Entry 8ZIT (electron microscopy, 3.76 A resolution); this record covers chains M and N of the 20 polymer chains in the assembly.

== Chain M (and N) ==
Molecule: HerA
From: Agrobacterium tumefaciens
Notes: chain N of this document is another copy of the same molecule, construct and numbering; everything in this record applies to it too
Amino-acid sequence (617 residues; each row starts with the number of its first residue):
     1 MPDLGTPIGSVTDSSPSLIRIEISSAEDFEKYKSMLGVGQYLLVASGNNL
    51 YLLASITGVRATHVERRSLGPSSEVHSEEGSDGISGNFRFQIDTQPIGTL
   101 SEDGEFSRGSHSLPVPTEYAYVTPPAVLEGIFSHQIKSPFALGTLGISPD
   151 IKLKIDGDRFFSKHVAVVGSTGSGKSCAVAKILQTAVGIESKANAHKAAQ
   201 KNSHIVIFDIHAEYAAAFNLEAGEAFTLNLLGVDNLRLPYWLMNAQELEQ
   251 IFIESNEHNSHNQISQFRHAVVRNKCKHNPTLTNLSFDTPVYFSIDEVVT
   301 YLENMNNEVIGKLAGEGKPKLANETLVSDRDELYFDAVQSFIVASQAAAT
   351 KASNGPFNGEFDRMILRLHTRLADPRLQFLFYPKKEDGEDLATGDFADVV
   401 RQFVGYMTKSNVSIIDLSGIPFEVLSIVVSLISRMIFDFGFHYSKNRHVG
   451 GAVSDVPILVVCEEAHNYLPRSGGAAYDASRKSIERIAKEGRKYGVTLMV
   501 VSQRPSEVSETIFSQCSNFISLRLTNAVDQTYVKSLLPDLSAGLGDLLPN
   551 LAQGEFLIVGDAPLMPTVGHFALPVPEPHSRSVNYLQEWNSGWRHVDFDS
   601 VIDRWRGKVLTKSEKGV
Disordered / not traced: 65-86, 609-617 (chain N: 65-86, 581-598, 609-617)
Metal / ion sites: Mg2+: Ser-176 (together with ATP-gamma-S)
Residues lining bound ligands:
  - ATP-gamma-S (AGS; phosphothiophosphoric acid-adenylate ester), molecule 1: Thr-171, Gly-172, Ser-173, Gly-174, Lys-175, Ser-176, Cys-177, Glu-463, Glu-464, Gln-503, Gln-553, Gly-554, Phe-571, Leu-573, Ser-580, Arg-581, Ser-582
  - ATP-gamma-S (AGS), molecule 2: Lys-489, Arg-492, Lys-493

== Interface between chain M and chain N ==
Residue-residue contacts - 84 pairs, chain M then chain N:
  Glu-30(M) / Val-115(N)
  Lys-33(M) / Ser-112(N)
  Lys-33(M) / Leu-113(N)  hydrogen bond (side chain-backbone)
  Val-59(M) / Pro-16(N)
  Val-59(M) / Leu-113(N)  hydrophobic
  Arg-60(M) / Ser-14(N)
  Ala-61(M) / Asp-13(N)
  Ala-61(M) / Ser-14(N)
  Ser-170(M) / Gln-515(N)  hydrogen bond
  Thr-171(M) / Arg-492(N)
  Thr-171(M) / Gln-515(N)  hydrogen bond
  Gly-172(M) / Arg-492(N)
  His-211(M) / Glu-490(N)  salt bridge
  His-211(M) / Lys-493(N)  hydrogen bond
  His-211(M) / Tyr-494(N)
  Glu-213(M) / Lys-493(N)
  Glu-254(M) / His-261(N)
  Arg-363(M) / Asn-262(N)
  Arg-363(M) / Pro-356(N)  hydrogen bond (side chain-backbone)
  Leu-366(M) / Arg-330(N)
  Leu-366(M) / Phe-357(N)  hydrophobic
  Arg-367(M) / Asn-262(N)
  Arg-367(M) / Ser-265(N)
  His-466(M) / Lys-489(N)
  His-466(M) / Glu-490(N)  salt bridge
  Asn-467(M) / Glu-490(N)
  Gln-503(M) / Lys-489(N)  hydrogen bond (side chain-backbone)
  Gln-503(M) / Gln-515(N)
  Arg-504(M) / Glu-510(N)  salt bridge
  Arg-504(M) / Ser-514(N)
  Glu-507(M) / Thr-511(N)
  Arg-523(M) / Asp-561(N)  salt bridge
  Thr-525(M) / Ser-514(N)  hydrogen bond (side chain-backbone)
  Thr-525(M) / Leu-536(N)
  Asn-526(M) / Glu-510(N)
  Asp-546(M) / Asp-539(N)
  Asn-550(M) / Pro-538(N)
  Gln-553(M) / Lys-163(N)
  His-579(M) / His-448(N)
  Ser-580(M) / Arg-492(N)  hydrogen bond (backbone-side chain)
  Ser-582(M) / Arg-492(N)  hydrogen bond
  Val-583(M) / Ser-162(N)
  Val-583(M) / Val-453(N)  hydrophobic
  Asn-584(M) / Asp-158(N)
  Tyr-585(M) / Phe-161(N)  hydrophobic
  Tyr-585(M) / Pro-457(N)
  Tyr-585(M) / Ile-458(N)
  Tyr-585(M) / Gly-495(N)  hydrogen bond (side chain-backbone)
  Tyr-585(M) / Val-496(N)
  Tyr-585(M) / Thr-497(N)  hydrogen bond
  Leu-586(M) / Pro-139(N)
  Glu-588(M) / Asn-202(N)
  Glu-588(M) / Asp-455(N)
  Trp-589(M) / Phe-161(N)  hydrophobic
  Trp-589(M) / Lys-201(N)
  Trp-589(M) / Asn-202(N)
  Trp-589(M) / Ser-203(N)
  Trp-589(M) / His-204(N)
  Ser-591(M) / Lys-201(N)
  Ser-591(M) / Asn-202(N)
  Gly-592(M) / Gln-200(N)
  Gly-592(M) / Asn-202(N)
  Trp-593(M) / Gln-200(N)  hydrogen bond (backbone-backbone)
  Trp-593(M) / Lys-201(N)
  Trp-593(M) / His-204(N)
  Trp-593(M) / Tyr-406(N)
  Trp-593(M) / Asn-411(N)
  Arg-594(M) / Tyr-406(N)
  Arg-594(M) / Asp-455(N)  salt bridge
  Val-596(M) / Tyr-443(N)  hydrophobic
  Val-596(M) / Val-456(N)  hydrophobic
  Phe-598(M) / Arg-401(N)
  Phe-598(M) / Tyr-406(N)  hydrophobic
  Phe-598(M) / Phe-439(N)  hydrophobic
  Val-601(M) / His-442(N)
  Val-601(M) / Tyr-443(N)  hydrophobic
  Val-601(M) / Asn-446(N)
  Ile-602(M) / Phe-396(N)  hydrophobic
  Arg-604(M) / Lys-445(N)
  Arg-604(M) / Asn-446(N)  hydrogen bond
  Trp-605(M) / Asp-438(N)
  Trp-605(M) / His-442(N)
  Arg-606(M) / Thr-289(N)
  Lys-608(M) / Thr-283(N)
Also at the interface, not in a pair above, chain M (64 interface residues in all): Thr-62, His-63, Phe-88, Ala-212, Asn-256, Asn-358, Asp-362, Thr-370, Pro-375, Arg-376, Ser-418, Glu-464, Val-528, Pro-549, Arg-581, Gln-587, Asn-590, Asp-599
Also at the interface, not in a pair above, chain N (85 interface residues in all): Ser-15, Pro-114, Thr-117, Ser-138, Phe-140, Ala-186, His-258, Gln-266, His-269, Leu-282, Asn-284, Leu-285, Ser-286, Pro-290, Val-291, Lys-312, Glu-360, Thr-393, Ala-397, Val-400, Gly-405, Lys-409, Ser-410, Met-435, Phe-441, Ser-454, Glu-485, Ala-488, Ser-517

== Summary ==
64 residues of chain M face 85 of chain N across their interface, with 13 hydrogen bonds and 5 salt bridges.
Among the polar pairs are His-211(M)/Glu-490(N), His-466(M)/Glu-490(N) and Arg-504(M)/Glu-510(N). Ligands of
chain M: ATP-gamma-S.
Chain M and chain N are both HerA (Agrobacterium tumefaciens); the structure, DUF4297-HerA complex with DNA
and ATPgamaS, was determined by electron microscopy together with 8ZGI, 8ZIQ, 8ZIR and 8ZIS from the same
study.
